Entry 4U5W (X-ray diffraction, 1.86 A resolution); this record covers chains A and D of the 4 polymer chains in the assembly.

[Chain A]
Name: Protein Nef
Source organism: Human immunodeficiency virus type 1
Reference sequence: P03407 (NEF_HV1A2); numbering as in UniProt (aligned over 62-209)
Sequence (149 residues; numbered 61 to 209; the number before each row is that of its first residue):
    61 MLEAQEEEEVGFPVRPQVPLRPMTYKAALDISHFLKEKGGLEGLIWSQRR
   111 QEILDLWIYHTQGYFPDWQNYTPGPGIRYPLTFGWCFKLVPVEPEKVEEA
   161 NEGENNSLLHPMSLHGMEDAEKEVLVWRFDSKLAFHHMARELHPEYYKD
Disordered / not traced: 61-71, 162-182, 209
Sequence notes: initiating methionine (61)
UniProt features mapped onto this chain:
  - region: E66 to E69 (Acidic), P73 to P82 (SH3-binding), E112 to W128 (Mediates dimerization, Nef-PTE1 interaction), V152 to V184 (Binding to ATP6V1H)
  - motif: P76 to P79 (PxxP), L168, L169 (Dileucine internalization motif), E178, D179 (Diacidic)

[Chain D]
Name: Tyrosine-protein kinase HCK
Source organism: Homo sapiens
Notes: EC 2.7.10.2; fragment: SH3-SH2 domain
Reference sequence: P08631 (HCK_HUMAN); the author numbering skips numbers that UniProt does not, so the offset changes along the chain: 75-114 = UniProt 72-111; 116-246 = UniProt 112-242
Sequence (180 residues; row label = number of the first residue in the row; note: 1 number in that range is skipped by the numbering (no residue carries it; nothing is unmodelled there)):
    74 MGIREAGSEDIIVVALYDYEAIHHEDLSFQKGDQMVVLEES
   116 GEWWKARSLATRKEGYIPSNYVARVDSLETEEWFFKGISRKDAERQLLAP
   166 GNMLGSFMIRDSETTKGSYSLSVRDYDPRQGDTVKHYKIRTLDNGGFYIS
   216 PRSTFSTLQELVDHYKKGNDGLCQKLSVPCMLEHHHHHH
Disordered / not traced: 74-82, 177-181, 249-254
Sequence notes: initiating methionine (74); expression tag (247-254)
UniProt features mapped onto this chain:
  - modified residue: T206 (Phosphothreonine), Y213 (Phosphotyrosine)
What the authors report for this chain:
  - conformationally variable residues (domain motion, side-chain flip): S142, L143 to E146
  - mutagenesis - E93A: unchanged binding to Protein Nef (chain A)
  - mutagenesis - E93A: decreased catalytic activity on Nef
  - mutagenesis - E93A: unchanged binding to SH3-VC

[Chain A / chain D interface]
Residue-residue contacts (5; chain A residue first):
  L80(A) - T219(D)
  L80(A) - F220(D)
  L80(A) - S221(D)
  R109(A) - E93(D)  salt bridge
  F125(A) - N209(D)
Also at the interface, not in a pair above, chain A (4 interface residues in all): D127
The authors on this interface:
  - interface residues, chain D: E93(D), N209(D), T219(D), F220(D), S221(D)
  - hot spots on chain D (mutagenesis) - E93A (Kd 5.73 mum): decreased binding to Protein Nef (chain A)

[In short]
Chain A and chain D form an interface of 4 and 5 residues respectively; the contacts include 1 salt bridge.
Its one salt-bridged contact is R109(A)-E93(D). The paper reports that E93A of chain D reduces catalytic
activity on Nef; interface residues E93(D), N209(D) and T219(D) among others.
Here chain A is Protein Nef (Human immunodeficiency virus type 1) and chain D is Tyrosine-protein kinase HCK
(Homo sapiens). Entry 4U5W (Crystal Structure of HIV-1 Nef-SF2 Core Domain in Complex with the Src Family
Kinase Hck SH3-SH2 ...) was determined by X-ray diffraction.
